Entry 9FHJ (X-ray diffraction, 3.55 A resolution); this record covers chains A and D.

== Chain A ==
Protein: Multidrug efflux pump subunit AcrB
Source organism: Escherichia coli K-12
UniProt: P31224 (ACRB_ECOLI); numbering as in UniProt (aligned over 1-1049)
Chain sequence (1057 residues; row label = number of the first residue in the row):
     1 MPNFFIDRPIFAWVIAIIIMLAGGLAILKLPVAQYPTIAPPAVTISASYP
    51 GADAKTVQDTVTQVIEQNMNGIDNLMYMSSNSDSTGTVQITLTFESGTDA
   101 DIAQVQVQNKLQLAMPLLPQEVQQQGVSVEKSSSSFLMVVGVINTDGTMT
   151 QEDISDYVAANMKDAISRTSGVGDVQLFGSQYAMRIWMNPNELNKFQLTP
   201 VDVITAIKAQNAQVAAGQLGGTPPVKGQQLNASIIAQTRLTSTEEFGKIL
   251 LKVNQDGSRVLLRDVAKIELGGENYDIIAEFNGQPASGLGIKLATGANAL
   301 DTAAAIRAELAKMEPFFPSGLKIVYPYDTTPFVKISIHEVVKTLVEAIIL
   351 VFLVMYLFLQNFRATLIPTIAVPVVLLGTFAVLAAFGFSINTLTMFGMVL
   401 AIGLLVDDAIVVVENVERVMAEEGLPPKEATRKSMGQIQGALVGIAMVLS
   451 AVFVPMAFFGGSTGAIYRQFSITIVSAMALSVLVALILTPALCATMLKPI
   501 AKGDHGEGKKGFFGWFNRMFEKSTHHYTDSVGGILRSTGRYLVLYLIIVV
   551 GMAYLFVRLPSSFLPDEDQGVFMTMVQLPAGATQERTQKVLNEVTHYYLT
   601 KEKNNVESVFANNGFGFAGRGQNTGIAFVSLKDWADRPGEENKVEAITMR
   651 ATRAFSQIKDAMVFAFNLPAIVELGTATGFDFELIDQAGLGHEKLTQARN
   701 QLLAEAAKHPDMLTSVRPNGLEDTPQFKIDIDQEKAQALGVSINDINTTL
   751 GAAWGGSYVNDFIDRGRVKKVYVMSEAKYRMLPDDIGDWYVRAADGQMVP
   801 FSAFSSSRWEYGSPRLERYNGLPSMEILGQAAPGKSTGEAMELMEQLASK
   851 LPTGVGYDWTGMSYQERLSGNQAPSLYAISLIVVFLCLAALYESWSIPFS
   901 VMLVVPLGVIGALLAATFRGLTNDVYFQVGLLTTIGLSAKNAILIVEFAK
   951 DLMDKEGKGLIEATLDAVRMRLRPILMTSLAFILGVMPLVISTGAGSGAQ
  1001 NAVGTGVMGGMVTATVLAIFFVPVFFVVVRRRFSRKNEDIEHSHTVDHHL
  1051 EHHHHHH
Disordered / not traced: 1044-1057
Construct notes: engineered mutation N612 (Val in P31224); expression tag (1050-1057)
Swiss-Prot annotation at these positions:
  - mutagenesis: H526 (H526Y: Partially restores chloramphenicol resistance to an AcrZ G30R mutant)
Reported in the primary citation:
  - mutagenesis - V612N: increased growth in response to phenicols and linezolid
  - mutagenesis - V612N: decreased growth in response to many of the tested drugs

== Chain D ==
Protein: Darpin
Source organism: synthetic construct
Notes: antibody fragment or engineered binder
Chain sequence (169 residues; each row starts with the number of its first residue):
     1 MRGSHHHHHHGSDLGKKLLEAARAGRDDEVRILMANGADVNAADVVGWTP
    51 LHLAAYWGHLEIVEVLLKNGADVNAYDTLGSTPLHLAAHFGHLEIVEVLL
   101 KNGADVNAKDDNGITPLHLAANRGHLEIVEVLLKYGADVNAQDKFGKTAF
   151 DISINNGNEDLAEILQKLN
Disordered / not traced: 1-14, 167-169

== Interface between chain A and chain D ==
Residue-residue contacts - 25 pairs, chain A then chain D:
  E722(A) - R23(D)
  D723(A) - R23(D)  hydrogen bond (backbone-side chain)
  F727(A) - L79(D)  hydrophobic
  D732(A) - F145(D)
  E734(A) - K147(D)  salt bridge
  S802(A) - K144(D)  hydrogen bond (backbone-side chain)
  A803(A) - F145(D)
  S805(A) - K144(D)  hydrogen bond (backbone-side chain)
  S805(A) - F145(D)
  S806(A) - N112(D)
  S807(A) - L79(D)
  S807(A) - N112(D)  hydrogen bond (backbone-side chain)
  R808(A) - L79(D)
  R808(A) - H89(D)
  R808(A) - I114(D)
  W809(A) - V46(D)  hydrophobic
  W809(A) - W48(D)
  W809(A) - D77(D)
  W809(A) - T78(D)  hydrogen bond
  W809(A) - L79(D)
  E810(A) - Y56(D)
  Y811(A) - D44(D)  hydrogen bond
  Y811(A) - W48(D)  hydrophobic
  Y811(A) - L53(D)
  Y811(A) - Y56(D)  hydrogen bond (backbone-side chain)
Also at the interface, not in a pair above, chain A (19 interface residues in all): A580, R586, P725, K735, F804
Also at the interface, not in a pair above, chain D (19 interface residues in all): V45, W57, D110, L119

== Overview ==
The chain A/chain D interface involves 19 residues from each chain, with 7 hydrogen bonds and 1 salt bridge.
Polar contacts include E734(A)-K147(D), D723(A)-R23(D) and S802(A)-K144(D). From the paper: V612N of chain A
increases growth in response to phenicols and linezolid; V612N of chain A reduces growth in response to many
of the tested drugs.
Chain A is Multidrug efflux pump subunit AcrB (Escherichia coli K-12) and chain D is Darpin (synthetic
construct); the structure, Crystallographic structure of AcrB V612N in TTT state, was determined by X-ray
diffraction together with 9FE2, 9FE3, 9FHC and 9FHG from the same study.
